PDB entry 2WQX | X-ray diffraction, 2.03 A resolution | chain A

# Chain A
Name: Internalin B
Source organism: Listeria monocytogenes
Notes: fragment: internalin domain, residues 36-321
UniProtKB: P25147 (INLB_LISMO); numbering as in UniProt (aligned over 36-321)
Amino-acid sequence (289 residues; each row starts with the number of its first residue):
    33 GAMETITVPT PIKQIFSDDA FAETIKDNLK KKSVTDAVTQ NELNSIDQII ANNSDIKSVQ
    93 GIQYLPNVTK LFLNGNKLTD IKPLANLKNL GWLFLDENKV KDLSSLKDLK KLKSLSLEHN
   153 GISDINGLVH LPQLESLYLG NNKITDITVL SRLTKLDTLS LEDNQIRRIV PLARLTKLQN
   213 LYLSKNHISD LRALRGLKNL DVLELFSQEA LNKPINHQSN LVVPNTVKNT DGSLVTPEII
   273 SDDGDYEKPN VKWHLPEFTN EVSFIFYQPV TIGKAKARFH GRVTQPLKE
Not modelled in the structure: 33-35
Construct notes: engineered mutation R199 (Ser in P25147), R200 (Asp in P25147), R206 (Gly in P25147), R227 (Ala in P25147), A242 (Cys in P25147)
From the paper describing this entry:
  - mutagenesis - S199R/D200R/G206R/A227R: decreased signaling

# Summary
From the paper: S199R/D200R/G206R/A227R reduce signaling.
Chain A is Internalin B (Listeria monocytogenes); the structure, InlB321_4R: S199R, D200R, G206R, A227R, C242A
mutant of the Listeria monocytogenes InlB internalin domain, was determined by X-ray diffraction (same
publication as 2WQU, 2WQV and 2WQW).
